7KOE - chains A and C of the 8 polymer chains in the assembly; structure by electron microscopy, 2.90 A resolution.

== Chain A ==
Protein: Electron transfer flavoprotein, beta subunit
Organism: Thermotoga maritima (strain ATCC 43589 / MSB8 / DSM 3109 / JCM 10099)
Reference sequence: Q9X1L6 (Q9X1L6_THEMA); numbering as in UniProt (aligned over 2-285)
Chain sequence (296 residues; numbered -10 to 285; the number before each row is that of its first residue; numbers below 1 keep their minus sign (Met-10 is residue -10)):
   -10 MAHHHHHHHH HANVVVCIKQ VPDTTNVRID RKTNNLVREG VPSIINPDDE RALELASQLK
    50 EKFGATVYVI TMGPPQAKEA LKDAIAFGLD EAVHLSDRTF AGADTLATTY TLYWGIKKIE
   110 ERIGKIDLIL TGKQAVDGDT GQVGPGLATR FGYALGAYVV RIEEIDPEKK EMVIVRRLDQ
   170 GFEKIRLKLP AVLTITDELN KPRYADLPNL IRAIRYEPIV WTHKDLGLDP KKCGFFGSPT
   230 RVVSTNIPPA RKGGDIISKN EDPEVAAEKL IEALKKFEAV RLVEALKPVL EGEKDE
Not modelled in the structure: -10 to -1, 282-285
Construct notes: expression tag (-10 to 1)
Residues lining bound ligands: FAD (flavin-adenine dinucleotide): Cys6, Ile7, Lys8, Asn35, Asp38, Ile59, Thr60, Met61, Ala92, Asp93, Thr94, Thr97, Leu101, Thr120, Gly121, Lys122, Gln123, Ala124, Asp126, Gly127, Asp128, Thr129, Gly130, Gln131, Val132, Gly133, Thr229, Val231, Thr234

== Chain C ==
Protein: Electron transfer flavoprotein-quinone oxidoreductase FixC
Organism: Thermotoga maritima (strain ATCC 43589 / MSB8 / DSM 3109 / JCM 10099)
Notes: EC 1.5.5.-
Reference sequence: R4P168 (R4P168_THEMA); numbering as in UniProt (aligned over 1-438)
Chain sequence (438 residues; row label = number of the first residue in the row):
     1 MKIEFDVVVV GAGPSGLSCA YVLAKNGLKV AVVEKGEYPG SKNVMGGVLY VHPLKEIMPD
    61 FLEKAANSKA LERNVIEQNL WLLGNEGVIK IGHRNVEWKE NPNAFTVLRA NFDRWFAQEV
   121 EKAGALIIPK TKVEDFLRNE KGEIAGVVTS RPKGEIHSKA VVIAEGVNPI LTMKAGLRKE
   181 DLKPHMVAVA VKEVISVPED VVNRVFGVEG NDGATIELLG SWSEGMFGMG FLYANRSSVS
   241 LGCGVLLEDL RKKKIKPYQL LENLKNHPVI SDMLGEYRNN TMEYLAHLIP EGGYYAMPKV
   301 YGDRVLVCGD AAMLVNSIHR EGSNHAITSG RLAAETLLEA FEKGDFSEKI LKNYYLRLKE
   361 SFILKDLEKY KDLMPTMEKN HQFVEIYPDL ANDALKRFLQ VDGTPKWDVQ KQIADMVLSR
   421 RSLIGISLDL LRFWRAVR
Residues lining bound ligands:
  - FAD (flavin-adenine dinucleotide): Val10, Gly11, Ala12, Gly13, Pro14, Ser15, Gly16, Val33, Glu34, Lys35, Gly36, Lys42, Asn43, Val44, Met45, Gly46, Gly47, Val48, Tyr50, Arg109, Thr131, Lys132, Val133, Ala164, Glu165, Gly166, Val167, Ala190, Phe231, Tyr233, His287, Leu288, Ile289, Gly309, Asp310, Val315, Arg320, Glu321, Gly322, Ser323, Asn324, Ala326
  - menaquinone-7 (MQ7), molecule 1: Gln78, Asn79, Leu80, Ile91, His93, Glu217, Met229, Ile318, His319, Arg320, Phe433, Val437
  - menaquinone-7 (MQ7), molecule 2: Leu82, Ile89, Ile91, Tyr387, Ala391, Ala394, Leu395, Phe398, Leu399, Ile413
From the paper describing this entry:
  - self-association interface (contacts with another copy of this molecule); pairs are residue here / residue on that copy: Glu97-Lys396 (salt bridge), Trp98-Gln400 (hydrogen bond), Lys99-Asp272 (salt bridge), Asn103-Gln400 (hydrogen bond), Arg204-Glu209 (salt bridge), Glu321-Lys406 (salt bridge), Gln410-Val437 (hydrogen bond), Asp200, Ile386
  - contacts within the chain: Leu399-Val401 (backbone contact)
  - binding site for flavin-adenine dinucleotide: Ser15, Glu34, Asn43, Met45, Arg109, Glu165, Asp310, Arg320, Ser323
  - binding site for menaquinone-7: Leu80, Leu82, Ile89, Ile91, His93, Met229, Ile318, His319, Tyr387, Ala391, Leu395, Phe398, Phe433, Val437

== Interface between chain A and chain C ==
Contacting residue pairs (32):
  Glu28(A) - Met282(C)
  Pro31(A) - Tyr38(C)  hydrophobic
  Asp72(A) - Lys130(C)  salt bridge
  Tyr193(A) - Lys130(C)
  Tyr193(A) - Ser150(C)
  Tyr193(A) - Arg151(C)
  Tyr193(A) - Pro152(C)
  Ala194(A) - Arg151(C)  hydrogen bond (backbone-side chain)
  Ala194(A) - Pro152(C)
  Asp195(A) - Pro152(C)
  Asp195(A) - Lys153(C)  salt bridge
  Leu196(A) - Ile3(C)  hydrophobic
  Leu196(A) - Ile128(C)  hydrophobic
  Leu196(A) - Thr131(C)
  Leu196(A) - Thr149(C)
  Leu196(A) - Arg151(C)
  Leu196(A) - Gly154(C)
  Leu196(A) - Ile156(C)  hydrophobic
  Pro197(A) - Met1(C)  hydrophobic
  Pro197(A) - Lys153(C)
  Leu199(A) - Ile128(C)  hydrophobic
  Leu199(A) - Pro129(C)
  Leu199(A) - Thr131(C)
  Leu199(A) - Arg151(C)
  Ile200(A) - Ile3(C)  hydrophobic
  Ile200(A) - Leu126(C)  hydrophobic
  Ile200(A) - Ile128(C)  hydrophobic
  Ile203(A) - Leu126(C)  hydrophobic
  Ile203(A) - Ile127(C)
  Ile203(A) - Ile128(C)  hydrophobic
  Ile203(A) - Pro129(C)
  Arg204(A) - Leu126(C)
Also at the interface, not in a pair above, chain A (14 interface residues in all): Arg17, Ile33
Also at the interface, not in a pair above, chain C (21 interface residues in all): Phe5, Glu37, Glu155, Thr281
Interface features reported in the paper:
  - interface residues, chain A: Asp195(A)
  - interface residues, chain C: Met1(C), Leu126(C), Val148(C)

== Summary ==
The interface between chain A and chain C involves 14 residues on one side and 21 on the other; the contacts
include 1 hydrogen bond and 2 salt bridges. Polar pairs include Asp72(A)-Lys130(C), Asp195(A)-Lys153(C) and
Ala194(A)-Arg151(C). The paper reports a binding site for menaquinone-7 at Leu80(C), Leu82(C) and Ile89(C)
among others; a binding site for flavin-adenine dinucleotide at Ser15(C), Glu34(C) and Asn43(C) among others.
Here chain A is Electron transfer flavoprotein, beta subunit and chain C is Electron transfer
flavoprotein-quinone oxidoreductase FixC, both from Thermotoga maritima (strain ATCC 43589 / MSB8 / DSM 3109 /
JCM 10099). Entry 7KOE (Electron bifurcating flavoprotein Fix/EtfABCX) was determined by electron microscopy.
